6CAQ - chains A and P of the 23 polymer chains in the assembly; structure by X-ray diffraction, 3.40 A resolution.

== Chain A ==
Molecule: 16S Ribosomal RNA rRNA
Source organism: Thermus thermophilus (strain HB8 / ATCC 27634 / DSM 579)
Sequence (1522 nucleotides; each row starts with the number of its first residue; note: 42 numbers in that range are skipped by the numbering (no residue carries them; nothing is unmodelled there); a row labelled like 190A-190L holds insertion residues (190A, then the next letters in order); numbering starts at 0):
     0 UUUGUUGGAGAGUCUGAUCCUGGCUCAGGGUGAACGCUGGCGGCGUGCCU
    50 AAGACAUGCAAGUCGUGCGGG
    73 CCGCGGGGUUUU
    88 ACUCCG
    95 UGGUC
   101 AGCGGCGGACGGGUGAGUAACGCGUGGGU
  129A G
   130 ACCUACCCGGAAGAGGGGGACAACCCGGGGAAACUCGGGCUAAUCCCCCA
   180 UGUGGACCCGC
190A-190L CCCUUGGGGUGU
   191 GUCCAAAGGGCUUU
   216 GCCCGCUUCCGGAUGGGCCCGCGUCCCAUCAGCUAGUUGGUGGGGUAAUG
   266 GCCCACCAAGGCGACGACGGGUAGCCGGUCUGAGAGGAUGGCCGGCCACA
   316 GGGGCACUGAGACACGGGCCCCACUCCUACGGGAGGCAGCAGUUAGGAAU
   366 CUUCCGCAAUGGGCGCAAGCCUGACGGAGCGACGCCGCUUGGAGGAAGAA
   416 GCCCUUCGGGGUGUAAACUCCUGAA
   442 CCCGGGACGAAACCCCCGACGA
   474 GGGGACUGACGGUACCGGG
   494 GUAAUAGCGCCGGCCAACUCCGUGCCAGCAGCCXCGGUAAUACGGAGGGC
   544 GCGAGCGUUACCCGGAUUCACUGGGCGUAAAGGGCGUGUAGGCGGCCUGG
   594 GGCGUCCCAUGUGAAAGACCACGGCUCAACCGUGGGGGAGCGUGGGAUAC
   644 GCUCAGGCUAGACGGUGGGAGAGGGUGGUGGAAUUCCCGGAGUAGCGGUG
   694 AAAUGCGCAGAUACCGGGAGGAACGCCGAUGGCGAAGGCAGCCACCUGGU
   744 CCACCCGUGACGCUGAGGCGCGAAAGCGUGGGGAGCAAACCGGAUUAGAU
   794 ACCCGGGUAGUCCACGCCCUAAACGAUGCGCGCUAGGUCUCUGGGUCU
   848 CCUGGGGGCCGAAGCUAACGCGUUAAGCGCGCCGCCUGGGGAGUACGGCC
   898 GCAAGGCUGAAACUCAAAGGAAUUGACGGGGGCCCGCACAAGCGGUGGAG
   948 CAUGUGGUUUAAUUCGAAGXAACGCGAAGAACCUUACCAGGCCUUGACAU
   998 GCUAGG
 1003A G
  1004 AACCCGGGUGAAAGCCUGGGGUGCCCC
1030A-1030D GCGA
  1031 GGGGAGCCCUAGCACAGGUGCUGCAUGGCCGUCGUCAGCUCGUGCCGUGA
  1081 GGUGUUGGGUUAAGUCCCGCAACGAGCGCAACCCCCGCCGUUAGUUGCCA
  1131 GCGGUUCGGCCGGGCACUCUAACGGGACUGCCCGCGAAA
  1171 GCGGGAGGAAGGAGGGGACGACGUCUGGUCAGCAUGGCCCUUACGGCCUG
  1221 GGCGACACACGUGCUACAAUGCCCACUACAAAGCGAUGCCACCCGGCAAC
  1271 GGGGAGCUAAUCGCAAAAAGGUGGGCCCAGUUCGGAUUGGGGUCUGCAAC
  1321 CCGACCCCAUGAAGCCGGAAUCGCUAGUAAUCGCGGAUCAG
 1361A C
  1362 CAUGCCGCGGUGAAUACGUUCCCGGGCCUUGUACACACXGCCXGUXACGC
  1412 CAUGGGAGCGGGCUCUACCCGAAGUCGCCGGG
  1446 AGCCUACGGG
  1459 CAGGCGCCGAGGGUAGGGCCCGUGACUGGGGCGAAGUCGUAACAAGGUAG
  1509 CUGUACCGGAAGGUGCGGCUGGAUCACCUCCUUUCU
Unresolved in the structure: 0-4, 1534-1538
Sequence notes: conflict C13 (U131313 in 55771382)
Modified residues: PSU (pseudouridine-5'-monophosphate) at position 516, G7M (N7-methyl-guanosine-5'-monophosphate) at position 527, M2G (N2-dimethylguanosine-5'-monophosphate) at position 966, 5MC (5-methylcytidine-5'-monophosphate) at position 967, 2MG (2N-methylguanosine-5'-monophosphate) at position 1207, 5MC (5-methylcytidine-5'-monophosphate) at position 1400, 4OC (4n,o2'-methylcytidine-5'-monophosphate) at position 1402, 5MC (5-methylcytidine-5'-monophosphate) at position 1404, 5MC (5-methylcytidine-5'-monophosphate) at position 1407, UR3 (3-methyluridine-5'-monophoshate) at position 1498, MA6 (6N-dimethyladenosine-5'-monophoshate) at position 1518, MA6 (6N-dimethyladenosine-5'-monophoshate) at position 1519, PSU (pseudouridine-5'-monophosphate) at position 1540, PSU (pseudouridine-5'-monophosphate) at position 1541
Ion coordination: Mg2+ site 1 near U5 (its only coordinating residue here); Mg2+ site 2: C13, G7M_527; Mg2+ site 3 near U14 (its only coordinating residue here); Mg2+ site 4 near G22 (its only coordinating residue here); Mg2+ site 5 near G38 (its only coordinating residue here); Mg2+ site 6: C48, G115; Mg2+ site 7: A59, U387; Mg2+ site 8: G61, U62; Mg2+ site 9: U83, C1543; Mg2+ site 10 near U98 (its only coordinating residue here); Mg2+ site 11 near G107 (its only coordinating residue here); Mg2+ site 12 near G111 (its only coordinating residue here); 111 more Mg2+ sites not listed
Ligand contacts: EUS (N-[(1R,2S,3S,4R,5S)-5-amino-4-{[(2S,3R)-3-amino-6-(aminomethyl)-3,4-dihydro-2H-pyran-2-yl]oxy}-2-{[3-deoxy-4-C-methyl-3-(methylamino)-beta-L-arabinopyranosyl]oxy}-3-hydroxycyclohexyl]methanesulfonamide): 5MC_1404, G1405, U1406, 5MC_1407, A1408, C1409, G1491, A1492, A1493, G1494, U1495, C1496, G1497

== Chain P ==
Protein: 30S ribosomal protein S16
Source organism: Thermus thermophilus (strain HB8 / ATCC 27634 / DSM 579)
Reference sequence: Q5SJH3 (RS16_THET8); residue numbers follow UniProt; this construct covers 1-83
Chain sequence (83 residues; row label = number of the first residue in the row):
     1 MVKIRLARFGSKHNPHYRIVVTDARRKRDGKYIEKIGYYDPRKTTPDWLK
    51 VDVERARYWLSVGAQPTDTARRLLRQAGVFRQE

== Chain A / chain P interface ==
Pairs across the interface (92; chain A residue first):
  C43(A) - Lys12(P)  phosphate contact
  C43(A) - His13(P)  phosphate contact
  G44(A) - Ser11(P)  phosphate contact
  G44(A) - Lys12(P)  salt bridge to the phosphate
  C110(A) - Arg25(P)  hydrogen bond to the sugar
  G111(A) - Arg25(P)  sugar contact
  G112(A) - Lys27(P)  phosphate contact
  A134(A) - Met1(P)  base contact
  A134(A) - Arg25(P)  base contact
  C135(A) - Met1(P)  hydrogen bond to the base
  C136(A) - Met1(P)  sugar contact
  C136(A) - Gly63(P)  hydrogen bond to the sugar
  C136(A) - Gln65(P)  hydrogen bond to the sugar
  C137(A) - Ser61(P)  hydrogen bond to the sugar
  C137(A) - Gly63(P)  sugar contact
  G227(A) - Val62(P)  hydrogen bond to the base
  A228(A) - Val2(P)  sugar contact
  A228(A) - Tyr58(P)  sugar contact
  A228(A) - Trp59(P)  phosphate contact
  A228(A) - Val62(P)  sugar contact
  U229(A) - Val2(P)  sugar contact
  U229(A) - Asp23(P)  hydrogen bond to the sugar
  U229(A) - Ile33(P)  sugar contact
  U229(A) - Trp59(P)  phosphate contact
  G230(A) - Asp23(P)  sugar contact
  G230(A) - Arg25(P)  sugar contact
  G231(A) - Arg26(P)  salt bridge to the phosphate
  G309(A) - Gly30(P)  phosphate contact
  G309(A) - Lys31(P)  phosphate contact
  G310(A) - Arg26(P)  salt bridge to the phosphate
  G310(A) - Lys27(P)  salt bridge to the phosphate
  G310(A) - Gly30(P)  phosphate contact
  G310(A) - Lys31(P)  hydrogen bond to the phosphate
  C311(A) - Arg26(P)  salt bridge to the phosphate
  A374(A) - Tyr17(P)  sugar contact
  U375(A) - Leu6(P)  hydrogen bond to the sugar
  U375(A) - Tyr17(P)  sugar contact
  U375(A) - Arg28(P)  hydrogen bond to the base
  U375(A) - Thr69(P)  hydrogen bond to the phosphate
  G376(A) - Arg5(P)  hydrogen bond to the phosphate
  G376(A) - Leu6(P)  hydrogen bond to the phosphate
  G376(A) - Arg28(P)  sugar contact
  G376(A) - Thr67(P)  hydrogen bond to the phosphate
  G376(A) - Thr69(P)  phosphate contact
  G377(A) - Lys3(P)  salt bridge to the phosphate
  G377(A) - Arg5(P)  salt bridge to the phosphate
  G377(A) - Ala24(P)  sugar contact
  C390(A) - Arg28(P)  hydrogen bond to the phosphate
  G391(A) - Arg8(P)  phosphate contact
  G391(A) - Arg28(P)  salt bridge to the phosphate
  G392(A) - Arg8(P)  salt bridge to the phosphate
  G392(A) - Lys12(P)  phosphate contact
  G392(A) - His13(P)  hydrogen bond to the phosphate
  A393(A) - Lys12(P)  salt bridge to the phosphate
  A393(A) - His13(P)  salt bridge to the phosphate
  C449(A) - Arg42(P)  hydrogen bond to the base
  C449(A) - Lys43(P)  hydrogen bond to the phosphate
  G450(A) - His13(P)  base contact
  G450(A) - Pro15(P)  sugar contact
  G450(A) - Pro41(P)  sugar contact
  G450(A) - Lys43(P)  salt bridge to the phosphate
  A452(A) - Lys43(P)  phosphate contact
  A452(A) - Arg72(P)  hydrogen bond to the phosphate
  A453(A) - Asp68(P)  hydrogen bond to the sugar
  A453(A) - Arg72(P)  sugar contact
  C454(A) - Asp68(P)  sugar contact
  G462(A) - Gln82(P)  hydrogen bond to the base
  A463(A) - Arg75(P)  salt bridge to the phosphate
  A463(A) - Phe80(P)  sugar contact
  A463(A) - Arg81(P)  hydrogen bond to the phosphate
  A463(A) - Gln82(P)  hydrogen bond to the sugar
  A463(A) - Glu83(P)  hydrogen bond to the sugar
  G474(A) - Arg75(P)  salt bridge to the phosphate
  G474(A) - Arg81(P)  sugar contact
  A608(A) - Arg18(P)  hydrogen bond to the sugar
  A608(A) - Tyr32(P)  sugar contact
  A609(A) - Arg18(P)  salt bridge to the phosphate
  G616(A) - Thr45(P)  sugar contact
  G617(A) - Thr44(P)  sugar contact
  G617(A) - Thr45(P)  sugar contact
  C623(A) - Ser11(P)  sugar contact
  C624(A) - Phe9(P)  phosphate contact
  C624(A) - Gly10(P)  sugar contact
  C624(A) - Ser11(P)  sugar contact
  C624(A) - Asn14(P)  hydrogen bond to the sugar
  C624(A) - His16(P)  sugar contact
  G625(A) - Phe9(P)  phosphate contact
  G625(A) - His16(P)  sugar contact
  U626(A) - Arg18(P)  salt bridge to the phosphate
  U626(A) - Lys35(P)  salt bridge to the phosphate
  U626(A) - Tyr38(P)  phosphate contact
  G627(A) - Lys35(P)  salt bridge to the phosphate
Other interface residues (no listed pair), chain A (48 interface residues in all): A325, G378, A451, G475, C483, A607
Other interface residues (no listed pair), chain P (52 interface residues in all): Asp29, Tyr39, Lys50, Leu60

== Summary ==
48 residues of chain A and 52 residues of chain P are in contact; the contacts include 26 hydrogen bonds and
18 salt bridges. Among the polar pairs are C135(A)-Met1(P), G227(A)-Val62(P) and U375(A)-Arg28(P). Bound to
chain A: compound EUS.
Here chain A is 16S Ribosomal RNA rRNA and chain P is 30S ribosomal protein S16, both from Thermus
thermophilus (strain HB8 / ATCC 27634 / DSM 579). Entry 6CAQ (Crystal Structure of 30S ribosomal subunit from
Thermus thermophilus) was determined by X-ray diffraction.
